8CGI - chains A and S of the 9 polymer chains in the assembly; structure by electron microscopy, 1.89 A resolution.

== Chain A ==
Molecule: 16S rRNA
From: Escherichia coli BW25113
Sequence (1540 nucleotides; numbered 1 to 1540; the number before each row is that of its first residue):
     1 AAAUUGAAGA GUUUGAUCAU GGCUCAGAUU GAACGCUGGC GGCAGGCCUA ACACAUGCAA
    61 GUCGAACGGU AACAGGAAGA AGCUUGCUUC UUUGCUGACG AGUGGCGGAC GGGUGAGUAA
   121 UGUCUGGGAA ACUGCCUGAU GGAGGGGGAU AACUACUGGA AACGGUAGCU AAUACCGCAU
   181 AACGUCGCAA GACCAAAGAG GGGGACCUUC GGGCCUCUUG CCAUCGGAUG UGCCCAGAUG
   241 GGAUUAGCUA GUAGGUGGGG UAACGGCUCA CCUAGGCGAC GAUCCCUAGC UGGUCUGAGA
   301 GGAUGACCAG CCACACUGGA ACUGAGACAC GGUCCAGACU CCUACGGGAG GCAGCAGUGG
   361 GGAAUAUUGC ACAAUGGGCG CAAGCCUGAU GCAGCCAUGC CGCGUGUAUG AAGAAGCCCU
   421 UCGGGUUGUA AAGUACUUUC AGCGGGGAGG AAGGGAGUAA AGUUAAUACC UUUGCUCAUU
   481 GACGUUACCC GCAGAAGAAG CACCGGCUAA CUCCGUGCCA GCAGCCXCGG UAAUACGGAG
   541 GGUGCAAGCG UUAAUCGGAA UUACUGGGCG UAAAGCGCAC GCAGGCGGUU UGUUAAGUCA
   601 GAUGUGAAAU CCCCGGGCUC AACCUGGGAA CUGCAUCUGA UACUGGCAAG CUUGAGUCUC
   661 GUAGAGGGGG GUAGAAUUCC AGGUGUAGCG GUGAAAUGCG UAGAGAUCUG GAGGAAUACC
   721 GGUGGCGAAG GCGGCCCCCU GGACGAAGAC UGACGCUCAG GUGCGAAAGC GUGGGGAGCA
   781 AACAGGAUUA GAUACCCUGG UAGUCCACGC CGUAAACGAU GUCGACUUGG AGGUUGUGCC
   841 CUUGAGGCGU GGCUUCCGGA GCUAACGCGU UAAGUCGACC GCCUGGGGAG UACGGCCGCA
   901 AGGUUAAAAC UCAAAUGAAU UGACGGGGGC CCGCACAAGC GGUGGAGCAU GUGGUUUAAU
   961 UCGAUGXAAC GCGAAGAACC UUACCUGGUC UUGACAUCCA CGGAAGUUUU CAGAGAUGAG
  1021 AAUGUGCCUU CGGGAACCGU GAGACAGGUG CUGCAUGGCU GUCGUCAGCU CGUGUUGUGA
  1081 AAUGUUGGGU UAAGUCCCGC AACGAGCGCA ACCCUUAUCC UUUGUUGCCA GCGGUCCGGC
  1141 CGGGAACUCA AAGGAGACUG CCAGUGAUAA ACUGGAGGAA GGUGGGGAUG ACGUCAAGUC
  1201 AUCAUGGCCC UUACGACCAG GGCUACACAC GUGCUACAAU GGCGCAUACA AAGAGAAGCG
  1261 ACCUCGCGAG AGCAAGCGGA CCUCAUAAAG UGCGUCGUAG UCCGGAUUGG AGUCUGCAAC
  1321 UCGACUCCAU GAAGUCGGAA UCGCUAGUAA UCGUGGAUCA GAAUGCCACG GUGAAUACGU
  1381 UCCCGGGCCU UGUACACACC GCCCGUXACA CCAUGGGAGU GGGUUGCAAA AGAAGUAGGU
  1441 AGCUUAACCU UCGGGAGGGC GCUUACCACU UUGUGAUUCA UGACUGGGGU GAAGUCGUAA
  1501 CAAGGUAACC GUAGGGGAAC CUGCGGUUGG AUCACCUCCU
Not modelled in the structure: 1-929, 1390-1540
Modified residues: PSU (pseudouridine-5'-monophosphate) at position 516, G7M (N7-methyl-guanosine-5'-monophosphate) at position 527, 2MG (2N-methylguanosine-5'-monophosphate) at position 966, 5MC (5-methylcytidine-5'-monophosphate) at position 967, 2MG (2N-methylguanosine-5'-monophosphate) at position 1207, 4OC (4n,o2'-methylcytidine-5'-monophosphate) at position 1402, 5MC (5-methylcytidine-5'-monophosphate) at position 1407, UR3 (3-methyluridine-5'-monophoshate) at position 1498, 2MG (2N-methylguanosine-5'-monophosphate) at position 1516, MA6 (6N-dimethyladenosine-5'-monophoshate) at position 1518, MA6 (6N-dimethyladenosine-5'-monophoshate) at position 1519
Metal / ion sites: Mg2+ site 1 near C934 (its only coordinating residue here); Mg2+ site 2 near A937 (its only coordinating residue here); K+ site 1: U943, G944, G945; Mg2+ site 3: G944, G945; Mg2+ site 4: A964, U1199; Mg2+ site 5: 2MG_966 (together with Pentacycline); K+ site 2: G971, G1233, U1364; Mg2+ site 6 near C972 (its only coordinating residue here); K+ site 3: G976, C1359, G1361, A1362; K+ site 4: A978, C979; Mg2+ site 7: C979, C980, U981, G1222; Mg2+ site 8 near C980 (its only coordinating residue here); 15 more Mg2+ sites not listed; 6 more K+ sites not listed
Small-molecule neighbours: Pentacycline (P8F): U965, 2MG_966, G1053, C1054, C1195, A1196, A1197, G1198
From the paper describing this entry:
  - binding site for Pentacycline: C1054
  - Mg2+ coordination: 2MG_966

== Chain S ==
Molecule: Small ribosomal subunit protein uS19
From: Escherichia coli BW25113
UniProt: P0A7U3 (RS19_ECOLI); residue numbers follow UniProt; this construct covers 1-92
Amino-acid sequence (92 residues; row label = number of the first residue in the row):
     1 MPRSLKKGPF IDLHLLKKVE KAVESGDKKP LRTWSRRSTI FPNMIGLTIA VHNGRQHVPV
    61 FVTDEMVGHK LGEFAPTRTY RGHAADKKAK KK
Not modelled in the structure: 1, 86-92
Swiss-Prot annotation at these positions:
  - natural variant: His83 (H83Y: In MW145)

== Interface between chain A and chain S ==
Pairs across the interface - 64 pairs, chain A then chain S:
  G954(A) - His83(S)  base contact
  U955(A) - His83(S)  hydrogen bond to the sugar
  U956(A) - Tyr80(S)  sugar contact
  U956(A) - His83(S)  sugar contact
  U957(A) - Thr79(S)  sugar contact
  U957(A) - Arg81(S)  salt bridge to the phosphate
  A958(A) - Asn53(S)  hydrogen bond to the base
  A958(A) - Gly54(S)  base contact
  A958(A) - Arg55(S)  salt bridge to the phosphate
  A958(A) - Thr77(S)  hydrogen bond to the base
  A959(A) - Thr77(S)  hydrogen bond to the base
  A959(A) - Arg78(S)  base contact
  U986(A) - Gly54(S)  base contact
  U986(A) - Arg55(S)  hydrogen bond to the sugar
  A1014(A) - His14(S)  sugar contact
  A1014(A) - Lys18(S)  salt bridge to the phosphate
  A1014(A) - Trp34(S)  stacking on the base
  G1015(A) - His14(S)  salt bridge to the phosphate
  A1219(A) - Trp34(S)  sugar contact
  G1220(A) - Trp34(S)  sugar contact
  G1220(A) - Arg36(S)  phosphate contact
  G1220(A) - His52(S)  hydrogen bond to the sugar
  G1220(A) - Gly54(S)  hydrogen bond to the base
  G1221(A) - Arg36(S)  salt bridge to the phosphate
  G1221(A) - Asn53(S)  sugar contact
  G1221(A) - Gly54(S)  sugar contact
  G1221(A) - Thr77(S)  hydrogen bond to the phosphate
  G1222(A) - Thr77(S)  hydrogen bond to the phosphate
  G1222(A) - Arg78(S)  salt bridge to the phosphate
  C1223(A) - Arg78(S)  salt bridge to the phosphate
  U1224(A) - Arg78(S)  hydrogen bond to the sugar
  A1225(A) - Arg78(S)  hydrogen bond to the sugar
  C1226(A) - Tyr80(S)  sugar contact
  C1226(A) - His83(S)  hydrogen bond to the base
  A1227(A) - Tyr80(S)  hydrogen bond to the phosphate
  A1227(A) - His83(S)  stacking on the base
  G1312(A) - Pro2(S)  base contact
  G1312(A) - Leu5(S)  phosphate contact
  U1313(A) - Pro2(S)  base contact
  U1313(A) - Ser4(S)  phosphate contact
  U1313(A) - Leu5(S)  hydrogen bond to the phosphate
  C1314(A) - Pro2(S)  hydrogen bond to the base
  C1314(A) - Ser4(S)  hydrogen bond to the phosphate
  C1314(A) - Lys6(S)  salt bridge to the phosphate
  G1316(A) - Arg3(S)  hydrogen bond to the base
  G1316(A) - Lys7(S)  hydrogen bond to the base
  C1317(A) - Arg37(S)  hydrogen bond to the base
  A1318(A) - Arg3(S)  salt bridge to the phosphate
  A1318(A) - Lys7(S)  salt bridge to the phosphate
  A1318(A) - Phe10(S)  sugar contact
  A1318(A) - Arg37(S)  sugar contact
  A1319(A) - Arg3(S)  salt bridge to the phosphate
  A1319(A) - Phe10(S)  phosphate contact
  A1319(A) - Lys70(S)  salt bridge to the phosphate
  C1320(A) - Arg36(S)  hydrogen bond to the base
  C1320(A) - Arg37(S)  base contact
  C1320(A) - Lys70(S)  salt bridge to the phosphate
  C1320(A) - Gly72(S)  base contact
  C1320(A) - Glu73(S)  sugar contact
  U1321(A) - Arg36(S)  hydrogen bond to the base
  U1321(A) - Thr77(S)  hydrogen bond to the sugar
  U1321(A) - Arg78(S)  hydrogen bond to the sugar
  C1322(A) - Arg78(S)  salt bridge to the phosphate
  G1323(A) - Pro2(S)  base contact
Also at the interface, not in a pair above, chain A (32 interface residues in all): U960, A1271, A1324
Also at the interface, not in a pair above, chain S (27 interface residues in all): Gly82, Ala84

== Summary ==
32 residues of chain A face 27 of chain S across their interface; the contacts include 23 hydrogen bonds, 14
salt bridges and 2 aromatic stacking contacts. Polar contacts include A958(A)-Asn53(S), A958(A)-Thr77(S) and
A959(A)-Thr77(S). Bound to chain A: Pentacycline. The paper reports a binding site for Pentacycline at
C1054(A); Mg2+ coordination by 2MG_966(A).
Here chain A is 16S rRNA and chain S is Small ribosomal subunit protein uS19, both from Escherichia coli
BW25113. Entry 8CGI (Pentacycline TP038 bound to the 30S head) was determined by electron microscopy,
deposited together with 8CA7, 8CAI, 8CEP, 8CF1, 8CF8, 8CGJ, 8CGR and 8CGU.
